Entry 4XSX (X-ray diffraction, 3.71 A resolution); this record covers chains B and D of the 6 polymer chains in the assembly.

[Chain B]
Name: DNA-directed RNA polymerase subunit alpha
Source organism: Escherichia coli O139:H28 (strain E24377A / ETEC)
Notes: EC 2.7.7.6
UniProtKB: A7ZSI4 (RPOA_ECO24); numbering as in UniProt (aligned over 1-234)
Chain sequence (239 residues; each row starts with the number of its first residue):
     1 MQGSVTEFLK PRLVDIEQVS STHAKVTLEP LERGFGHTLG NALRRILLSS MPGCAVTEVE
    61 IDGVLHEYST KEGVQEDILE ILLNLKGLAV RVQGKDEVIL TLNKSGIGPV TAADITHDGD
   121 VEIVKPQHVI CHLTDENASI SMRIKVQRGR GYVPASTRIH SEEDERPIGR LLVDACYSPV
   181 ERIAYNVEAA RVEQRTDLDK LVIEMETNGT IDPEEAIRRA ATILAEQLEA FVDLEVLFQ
Not modelled in the structure: 1-5, 161-171, 237-239
Sequence notes: expression tag (235-239)

[Chain D]
Name: DNA-directed RNA polymerase subunit beta'
Source organism: Escherichia coli O139:H28 (strain E24377A / ETEC)
Notes: EC 2.7.7.6
UniProtKB: A7ZUK2 (RPOC_ECO24); residues 1-1407 here = UniProt positions 1-1407
Chain sequence (1407 residues; numbered 1 to 1407; the number before each row is that of its first residue):
     1 MKDLLKFLKA QTKTEEFDAI KIALASPDMI RSWSFGEVKK PETINYRTFK PERDGLFCAR
    61 IFGPVKDYEC LCGKYKRLKH RGVICEKCGV EVTQTKVRRE RMGHIELASP TAHIWFLKSL
   121 PSRIGLLLDM PLRDIERVLY FESYVVIEGG MTNLERQQIL TEEQYLDALE EFGDEFDAKM
   181 GAEAIQALLK SMDLEQECEQ LREELNETNS ETKRKKLTKR IKLLEAFVQS GNKPEWMILT
   241 VLPVLPPDLR PLVPLDGGRF ATSDLNDLYR RVINRNNRLK RLLDLAAPDI IVRNEKRMLQ
   301 EAVDALLDNG RRGRAITGSN KRPLKSLADM IKGKQGRFRQ NLLGKRVDYS GRSVITVGPY
   361 LRLHQCGLPK KMALELFKPF IYGKLELRGL ATTIKAAKKM VEREEAVVWD ILDEVIREHP
   421 VLLNRAPTLH RLGIQAFEPV LIEGKAIQLH PLVCAAYNAD FDGDQMAVHV PLTLEAQLEA
   481 RALMMSTNNI LSPANGEPII VPSQDVVLGL YYMTRDCVNA KGEGMVLTGP KEAERLYRSG
   541 LASLHARVKV RITEYEKDAN GELVAKTSLK DTTVGRAILW MIVPKGLPYS IVNQALGKKA
   601 ISKMLNTCYR ILGLKPTVIF ADQIMYTGFA YAARSGASVG IDDMVIPEKK HEIISEAEAE
   661 VAEIQEQFQS GLVTAGERYN KVIDIWAAAN DRVSKAMMDN LQTETVINRD GQEEKQVSFN
   721 SIYMMADSGA RGSAAQIRQL AGMRGLMAKP DGSIIETPIT ANFREGLNVL QYFISTHGAR
   781 KGLADTALKT ANSGYLTRRL VDVAQDLVVT EDDCGTHEGI MMTPVIEGGD VKEPLRDRVL
   841 GRVTAEDVLK PGTADILVPR NTLLHEQWCD LLEENSVDAV KVRSVVSCDT DFGVCAHCYG
   901 RDLARGHIIN KGEAIGVIAA QSIGEPGTQL TMRTFHIGGA ASRAAAESSI QVKNKGSIKL
   961 SNVKSVVNSS GKLVITSRNT ELKLIDEFGR TKESYKVPYG AVLAKGDGEQ VAGGETVANW
  1021 DPHTMPVITE VSGFVRFTDM IDGQTITRQT DELTGLSSLV VLDSAERTAG GKDLRPALKI
  1081 VDAQGNDVLI PGTDMPAQYF LPGKAIVQLE DGVQISSGDT LARIPQESGG TKDITGGLPR
  1141 VADLFEARRP KEPAILAEIS GIVSFGKETK GKRRLVITPV DGSDPYEEMI PKWRQLNVFE
  1201 GERVERGDVI SDGPEAPHDI LRLRGVHAVT RYIVNEVQDV YRLQGVKIND KHIEVIVRQM
  1261 LRKATIVNAG SSDFLEGEQV EYSRVKIANR ELEANGKVGA TYSRDLLGIT KASLATESFI
  1321 SAASFQETTR VLTEAAVAGK RDELRGLKEN VIVGRLIPAG TGYAYHQDRM RRRAAGEAPA
  1381 APQVTAEDAS ASLAELLNAG LGGSDNE
Not modelled in the structure: 1-7, 932-1134, 1377-1407
UniProt features mapped onto this chain:
  - binding site (Zn(2+)): Cys-70, Cys-72, Cys-85, Cys-88, Cys-814, Cys-888, Cys-895, Cys-898
  - binding site (Mg(2+)): Asp-460, Asp-462, Asp-464
  - modified residue: Lys-972 (N6-acetyllysine)
Metal / ion sites: Zn2+ site 1: Cys-70, Cys-72, Cys-85, Cys-88; Mg2+: Asp-462, Asp-464; Zn2+ site 2: Cys-814, Cys-888, Cys-895, Cys-898
Ligand contacts: 42S (N'-hydroxy-N-phenyl-3-(trifluoromethyl)benzenecarboximidamide): Lys-749, Pro-750, Ile-755, Leu-770, Phe-773, Ile-774, His-777
From the paper describing this entry:
  - binding site for 42S: Lys-749, Pro-750, Ile-755, Phe-773, Ile-774
  - mutagenesis - P750L, F773V, I774S: increased growth in response to CBR compounds (citing earlier work)
  - contacts within the chain: Pro-750/His-777 (pi stacking)

[How chain B and chain D interact]
Residue-residue contacts (16):
  Arg-44(B) with Arg-538(D)
  Leu-48(B) with Arg-535(D)
  Glu-80(B) with Arg-551(D); Leu-569(D)
  Leu-83(B) with Arg-551(D)
  Asn-84(B) with Arg-551(D), hydrogen bond
  Val-180(B) with Arg-535(D)
  Glu-181(B) with Lys-531(D), salt bridge; Arg-535(D), hydrogen bond (backbone-side chain)
  Arg-182(B) with Glu-534(D), salt bridge; Met-581(D), hydrogen bond
  Arg-191(B) with Lys-370(D); Trp-409(D); Asp-413(D), salt bridge
  Thr-196(B) with Glu-443(D)
  Glu-206(B) with Lys-531(D), salt bridge
Other interface residues (no listed pair), chain B (13 interface residues in all): Ser-49, Lys-86
Other interface residues (no listed pair), chain D (14 interface residues in all): Val-526, Glu-532, Ser-539

[Summary]
Chain B and chain D form an interface of 13 and 14 residues respectively; the contacts include 3 hydrogen
bonds and 4 salt bridges. Polar pairs include Glu-181(B)/Lys-531(D), Arg-182(B)/Glu-534(D) and
Arg-191(B)/Asp-413(D). The paper reports a binding site for 42S at Lys-749(D), Pro-750(D) and Ile-755(D) among
others; P750L, F773V and I774S of chain D increase growth in response to CBR compounds.
Here chain B is DNA-directed RNA polymerase subunit alpha and chain D is DNA-directed RNA polymerase subunit
beta', both from Escherichia coli O139:H28 (strain E24377A / ETEC). Entry 4XSX (Crystal structure of CBR 703
bound to Escherichia coli RNA polymerase holoenzyme) was determined by X-ray diffraction (same publication as
4XSY and 4XSZ).
